PDB entry 8G9X | electron microscopy, 4.46 A resolution (low resolution: residue-level contacts below are approximate; hydrogen-bond / salt-bridge calls are withheld) | chains H and O of the 8 polymer chains in the assembly

# Chain H
Name: vFP49.02 heavy chain
Source organism: Mus musculus
Amino-acid sequence (235 residues; each row starts with the number of its first residue; a row labelled like 52A-52C holds insertion residues (52A, then the next letters in order)):
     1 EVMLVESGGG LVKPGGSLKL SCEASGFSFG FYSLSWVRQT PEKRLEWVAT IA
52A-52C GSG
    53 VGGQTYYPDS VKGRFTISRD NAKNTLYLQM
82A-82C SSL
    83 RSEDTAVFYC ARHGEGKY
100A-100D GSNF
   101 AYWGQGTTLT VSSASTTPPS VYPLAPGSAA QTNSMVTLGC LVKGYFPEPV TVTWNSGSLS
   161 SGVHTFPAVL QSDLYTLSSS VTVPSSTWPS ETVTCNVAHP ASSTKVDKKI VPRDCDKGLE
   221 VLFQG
Not modelled in the structure: 113-225
Cystine bridges: Cys22-Cys92

# Chain O
Name: Envelope glycoprotein gp41
Source organism: Human immunodeficiency virus 1
UniProt: Q2N0S6 (Q2N0S6_9HIV1); residues 512-664 here correspond to UniProt positions 509-661 (UniProt number = residue number - 3)
Amino-acid sequence (153 residues; each row starts with the number of its first residue):
   512 AVGIGAVFLG FLGAAGSTMG AASMTLTVQA RNLLSGIVQQ QSNLLRAPEA QQHLLKLTVW
   572 GIKQLQARVL AVERYLRDQQ LLGIWGCSGK LICCTNVPWN SSWSNRNLSE IWDNMTWLQW
   632 DKEISNYTQI IYGLLEESQN QQEKNEQDLL ALD
Not modelled in the structure: 548-568
Cystine bridges: Cys598-Cys604
Covalently attached groups: N-acetylglucosamine (NAG) linked to Asn637
Construct notes: conflict Pro559 (Ile556 in Q2N0S6), Cys605 (Thr602 in Q2N0S6)

# Interface between chain H and chain O
Residue-residue contacts (21; chain H residue first):
  Phe31(H) with Ala517(O); Phe519(O)
  Tyr32(H) with Ala517(O)
  Ser33(H) with Ile515(O)
  Ser52B(H) with Leu520(O)
  Gly52C(H) with Val518(O); Leu520(O)
  Val53(H) with Gly514(O); Gly516(O); Ala517(O); Val518(O)
  His95(H) with Ile515(O)
  Gly96(H) with Ala517(O)
  Glu97(H) with Ala517(O); Phe519(O)
  Gly98(H) with Gly516(O); Ala517(O)
  Gly100A(H) with Ile515(O); Gly516(O)
  Ser100B(H) with Ile515(O); Gly516(O)
Also at the interface, not in a pair above, chain H (13 interface residues in all): Thr50
Also at the interface, not in a pair above, chain O (8 interface residues in all): Val513

# Overview
13 residues of chain H and 8 residues of chain O are in contact. N-acetylglucosamine is covalently linked to
Asn637(O).
Chain H is vFP49.02 heavy chain (Mus musculus) and chain O is Envelope glycoprotein gp41 (Human
immunodeficiency virus 1); the structure, Cryo-EM structure of vFP49.02 Fab in complex with HIV-1 Env BG505
DS-SOSIP.664 (conformation 2), was determined by electron microscopy, deposited together with 8FR6, 8G85, 8G9Y
and 8GAS.
